3AL3 - chains A and B; structure by X-ray diffraction, 2.15 A resolution.

# Chain A
Molecule: DNA topoisomerase 2-binding protein 1
Organism: Homo sapiens
Notes: fragment: BRCT7 and BRCT8
UniProt: Q92547 (TOPB1_HUMAN); residues 1264-1493 here = UniProt positions 1264-1493
Chain sequence (235 residues; each row starts with the number of its first residue):
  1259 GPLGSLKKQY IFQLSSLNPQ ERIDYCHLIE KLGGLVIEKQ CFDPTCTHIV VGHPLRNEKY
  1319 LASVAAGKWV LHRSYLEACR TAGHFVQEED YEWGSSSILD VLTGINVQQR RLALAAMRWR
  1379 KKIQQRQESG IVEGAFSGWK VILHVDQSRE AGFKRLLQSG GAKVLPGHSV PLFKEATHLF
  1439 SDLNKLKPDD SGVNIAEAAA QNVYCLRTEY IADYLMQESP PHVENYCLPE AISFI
Disordered / not traced: 1259-1265, 1442-1449, 1492-1493
Construct notes: expression tag (1259-1263)
What the authors report for this chain:
  - mutagenesis - N1315A (Kd = 4.6 +/- 0.3 mum): unchanged binding to Peptide of Fanconi anemia group J protein (chain B)
  - conformationally variable residues (side-chain flip): Arg1314, Arg1407
  - specificity-determining residues: Arg1280 (proposed by the authors, not directly observed)

# Chain B
Molecule: Peptide of Fanconi anemia group J protein
UniProt: Q9BX63 (FANCJ_HUMAN); residue numbers follow UniProt; this construct covers 1129-1138
Chain sequence (10 residues; numbered 1129 to 1138; the number before each row is that of its first residue):
  1129 SIYFTPELYD
Modified residues: Thr1133 (phosphothreonine; TPO)
What the authors report for this chain:
  - mutagenesis - T1133S, P1134A, D1138A: unchanged binding to DNA topoisomerase 2-binding protein 1 (chain A)
  - specificity-determining residues: Leu1136, Tyr1137
  - mutagenesis - T1133S: unchanged binding to TopBP1
  - post-translational modification sites: Thr1133 (citing earlier work)

# How chain A and chain B interact
Contacting residue pairs - 31 pairs, chain A then chain B:
  Leu1272(A) - Thr1133(B)
  Ser1273(A) - Thr1133(B)
  Ser1274(A) - Phe1132(B)
  Ser1274(A) - Thr1133(B)
  Leu1275(A) - Tyr1131(B)
  Leu1275(A) - Phe1132(B)
  Asn1276(A) - Phe1132(B)
  Pro1277(A) - Tyr1131(B)
  Arg1280(A) - Tyr1131(B)  hydrogen bond (side chain-backbone)
  Arg1280(A) - Thr1133(B)
  His1311(A) - Phe1132(B)
  Leu1313(A) - Glu1135(B)
  Arg1314(A) - Glu1135(B)  salt bridge
  Arg1314(A) - Leu1136(B)  hydrogen bond (backbone-backbone)
  Arg1314(A) - Tyr1137(B)
  Asn1315(A) - Thr1133(B)  hydrogen bond (side chain-backbone)
  Asn1315(A) - Pro1134(B)
  Asn1315(A) - Glu1135(B)
  Glu1316(A) - Leu1136(B)
  Lys1317(A) - Thr1133(B)
  Gln1366(A) - Glu1135(B)  hydrogen bond
  Arg1407(A) - Leu1136(B)  hydrogen bond (side chain-backbone)
  Arg1407(A) - Tyr1137(B)
  Arg1407(A) - Asp1138(B)  salt bridge
  Phe1411(A) - Leu1136(B)
  Phe1411(A) - Tyr1137(B)
  Leu1414(A) - Leu1136(B)  hydrophobic
  Thr1466(A) - Tyr1137(B)  hydrogen bond (backbone-side chain)
  Glu1467(A) - Tyr1137(B)
  Ile1469(A) - Tyr1137(B)
  Ala1470(A) - Tyr1137(B)  hydrogen bond (backbone-side chain)
Interface residues without a listed pair, chain A (24 interface residues in all): Gln1298, Leu1319, Gly1410
Interface residues without a listed pair, chain B (9 interface residues in all): Ser1129
Interface features reported in the paper:
  - residue pairs: Ser1273(A)-Thr1133(B), Ser1274(A)-Thr1133(B) (backbone contact), Arg1280(A)-Thr1133(B), Arg1280(A)-Tyr1131(B) (backbone contact), Arg1314(A)-Tyr1137(B) (cation-pi contact), Arg1314(A)-Glu1135(B), Arg1314(A)-Leu1136(B) (backbone contact), Lys1317(A)-Thr1133(B), Arg1407(A)-Asp1138(B) (salt bridge), Arg1407(A)-Glu1135(B) (water-mediated contact), Thr1466(A)-Tyr1137(B) (backbone contact)
  - interface residues, chain A: Arg1280(A), Arg1314(A), Leu1319(A), Arg1407(A), Phe1411(A), Leu1414(A), Thr1466(A), Glu1467(A), Ile1469(A), Ala1470(A)
  - hot spots on chain A (mutagenesis) - S1273A (Kd = 92 +/- 8 mum), R1280Q (Kd = 104 +/- 11 mum), R1314Q (Kd = 56.4 +/- 3.8 mum), R1407A (Kd = 63.4 +/- 4.5 mum): decreased binding to Peptide of Fanconi anemia group J protein (chain B)
  - hot spots on chain B (mutagenesis) - L1136A, Y1137A: abolished binding to DNA topoisomerase 2-binding protein 1 (chain A)
  - hot spots on chain B (mutagenesis) - E1135A: decreased binding to DNA topoisomerase 2-binding protein 1 (chain A)
  - hot spots on chain B (mutagenesis) - E1135A: abolished binding to Myc-TopBP1
  - hot spots on chain B (mutagenesis) - T1133A: abolished binding to TopBP1

# Summary
24 residues of chain A face 9 of chain B across their interface, with 7 hydrogen bonds and 2 salt bridges.
Polar contacts include Arg1314(A)-Glu1135(B), Arg1407(A)-Asp1138(B) and Arg1280(A)-Tyr1131(B). The authors
report contacts between Ser1273(A) and Thr1133(B), Arg1280(A) and Thr1133(B) and Arg1314(A) and Glu1135(B)
among others; backbone contacts between Ser1274(A) and Thr1133(B), Arg1280(A) and Tyr1131(B) and Arg1314(A)
and Leu1136(B) among others; a cation-pi contact between Arg1314(A) and Tyr1137(B). The paper reports that
S1273A, R1280Q and R1314Q of chain A, among others, reduce binding to Peptide of Fanconi anemia group J
protein (chain B); interface residues Arg1280(A), Arg1314(A) and Leu1319(A) among others; 12 substitutions
were tested in all.
Here chain A is DNA topoisomerase 2-binding protein 1 (Homo sapiens) and chain B is Peptide of Fanconi anemia
group J protein. Entry 3AL3 (Crystal Structure of TopBP1 BRCT7/8-BACH1 peptide complex) was determined by
X-ray diffraction together with 3AL2 from the same study.
